PDB entry 5WOB | X-ray diffraction, 3.95 A resolution | chains A and a of the 8 polymer chains in the assembly

Chain A:
Name: Insulin-degrading enzyme
Source organism: Homo sapiens
Notes: EC 3.4.24.56
UniProtKB: P14735 (IDE_HUMAN); numbering as in UniProt (aligned over 42-1019)
Amino-acid sequence (990 residues; numbered 30 to 1019; the number before each row is that of its first residue):
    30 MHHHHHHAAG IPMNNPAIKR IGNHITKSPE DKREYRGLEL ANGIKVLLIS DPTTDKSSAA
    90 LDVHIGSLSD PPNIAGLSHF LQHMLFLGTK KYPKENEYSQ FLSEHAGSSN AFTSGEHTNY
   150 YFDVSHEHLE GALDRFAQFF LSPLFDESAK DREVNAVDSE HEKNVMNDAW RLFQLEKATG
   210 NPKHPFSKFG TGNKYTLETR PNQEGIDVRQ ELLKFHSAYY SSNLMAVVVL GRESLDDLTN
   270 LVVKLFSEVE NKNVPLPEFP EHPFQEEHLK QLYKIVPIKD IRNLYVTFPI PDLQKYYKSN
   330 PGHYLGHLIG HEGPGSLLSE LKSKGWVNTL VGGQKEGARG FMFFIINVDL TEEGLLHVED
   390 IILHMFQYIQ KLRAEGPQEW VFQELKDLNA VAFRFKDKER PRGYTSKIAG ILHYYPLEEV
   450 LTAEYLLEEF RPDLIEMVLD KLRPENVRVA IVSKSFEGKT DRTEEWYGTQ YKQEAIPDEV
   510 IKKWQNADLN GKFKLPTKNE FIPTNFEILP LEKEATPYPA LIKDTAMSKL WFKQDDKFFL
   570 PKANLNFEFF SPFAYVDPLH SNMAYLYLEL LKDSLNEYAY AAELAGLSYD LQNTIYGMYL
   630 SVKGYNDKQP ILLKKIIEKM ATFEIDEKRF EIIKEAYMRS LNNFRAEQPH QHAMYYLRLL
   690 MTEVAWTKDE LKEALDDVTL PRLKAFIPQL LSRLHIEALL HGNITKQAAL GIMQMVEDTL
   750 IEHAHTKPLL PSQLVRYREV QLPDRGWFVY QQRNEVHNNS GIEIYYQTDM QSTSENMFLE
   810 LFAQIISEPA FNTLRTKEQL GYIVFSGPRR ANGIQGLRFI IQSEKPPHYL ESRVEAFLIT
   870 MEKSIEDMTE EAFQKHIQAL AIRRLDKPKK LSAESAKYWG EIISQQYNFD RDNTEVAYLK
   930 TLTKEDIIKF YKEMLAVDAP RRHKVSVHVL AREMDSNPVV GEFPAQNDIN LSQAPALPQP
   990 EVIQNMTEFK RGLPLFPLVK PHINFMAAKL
Unresolved in the structure: 30-43, 171-173, 246, 934, 945, 961-981, 1012-1019
Construct notes: initiating methionine (30); expression tag (31-41); engineered mutation Leu110 (Cys in P14735), Gln111 (Glu in P14735), Ser171 (Cys in P14735), Ala178 (Cys in P14735), Val257 (Cys in P14735), Leu414 (Cys in P14735), Asn573 (Cys in P14735), Ser590 (Cys in P14735), Ser789 (Cys in P14735), Ala812 (Cys in P14735), Ala819 (Cys in P14735), Ser904 (Cys in P14735), Asn966 (Cys in P14735), Ala974 (Cys in P14735)
Bound ions: Zn2+ near His112 (its only coordinating residue here)
Swiss-Prot annotation at these positions:
  - motif: Glu853 to Tyr858 (SlyX motif)
  - binding site (Zn(2+)): His108, His112, Glu189
  - binding site (substrate): His336 to Gly342, Leu359 to Gln363
  - binding site (ATP): Arg429, Asp895 to Ser901
  - modified residue (N6-succinyllysine): Lys192, Lys697
  - mutagenesis: Ser132 (S132C: Increases catalytic rate towards INS and amyloid; when associated with C-817), Asn184 (N184C: Increases catalytic rate towards INS and amyloid; when associated with C-828), Pro286 (P286G: Reduced enzyme activity), Gly366 to Gly369 (Reduced enzyme activity), Asp426 (D426C: Increases catalytic rate towards INS and amyloid; when associated with C-899), Tyr496 (Y496A: Strongly reduced enzyme activity), Phe530 (F530A: Strongly increased enzyme activity), Arg767 (R767A: Decreases dimerization. No effect on degradation of ANP. Retains the ability to degrade an aberrant form of ANP, when in the presence of both ANP and the aberrant ANP), Glu817 (E817C: Increases catalytic rate towards INS and amyloid; when associated with C-132), Gln828 (Q828C: Increases catalytic rate towards INS and amyloid; when associated with C-184), Tyr831 (Y831F: No effect on catalytic activity), Lys899 (K899C: Increases catalytic rate towards INS and amyloid; when associated with C-426)
Reported in the primary citation:
  - mutagenesis - F530A: increased catalytic activity (citing earlier work)
  - mutagenesis - E111Q: abolished catalytic activity (citing earlier work)

Chain a:
Name: Insulin
Source organism: Homo sapiens
UniProtKB: P01308 (INS_HUMAN); residues 1-20 here correspond to UniProt positions 90-109 (UniProt number = residue number + 89)
Amino-acid sequence (20 residues; numbered 1 to 20; the number before each row is that of its first residue):
     1 GIVEQCCTSI CSLYQLENYC
Cystine bridges: Cys6-Cys11

Chain A / chain a interface:
Contacting residue pairs (44):
  Gln111(A) with Ser12(a)
  His112(A) with Tyr14(a)
  Ser138(A) with Gln15(a), hydrogen bond (backbone-side chain)
  Asn139(A) with Leu13(a); Tyr14(a), hydrogen bond (side chain-backbone); Gln15(a), hydrogen bond (side chain-backbone)
  Ala140(A) with Ser12(a); Leu13(a); Tyr14(a), hydrogen bond (backbone-backbone)
  Phe141(A) with Ser12(a)
  Thr142(A) with Ile10(a); Ser12(a)
  Ser143(A) with Ile10(a)
  Tyr150(A) with Leu13(a)
  Glu182(A) with Tyr14(a), hydrogen bond
  Ala198(A) with Ser9(a)
  Trp199(A) with Ser9(a)
  Phe202(A) with Ser9(a); Ile10(a), hydrophobic
  Gly331(A) with Ile2(a)
  His332(A) with Ile2(a)
  Gly335(A) with Gly1(a); Ile2(a)
  Gly339(A) with Gly1(a)
  Leu359(A) with Gly1(a)
  Gly361(A) with Gly1(a); Ile2(a)
  Gly362(A) with Ile2(a)
  Gln363(A) with Val3(a)
  Ile374(A) with Val3(a), hydrophobic
  Arg431(A) with Asn18(a)
  Lys436(A) with Gln5(a)
  Tyr609(A) with Gly1(a)
  Met683(A) with Cys20(a), hydrophobic
  Ser816(A) with Glu17(a), hydrogen bond
  Phe820(A) with Gln15(a); Glu17(a)
  Arg824(A) with Tyr14(a), hydrogen bond (side chain-backbone); Gln15(a)
  Tyr831(A) with Leu13(a), hydrogen bond (side chain-backbone); Tyr14(a), hydrogen bond (side chain-backbone); Leu16(a)
  Phe834(A) with Glu17(a)
  Arg847(A) with Cys20(a)
Other interface residues (no listed pair), chain A (40 interface residues in all): His108, Phe115, Ser137, Glu189, Glu341, Val360, Lys364, Ile832
Other interface residues (no listed pair), chain a (15 interface residues in all): Thr8

Overview:
40 residues of chain A face 15 of chain a across their interface; the contacts include 9 hydrogen bonds. Polar
contacts include Ser138(A)-Gln15(a), Asn139(A)-Tyr14(a) and Asn139(A)-Gln15(a). The paper reports that F530A
of chain A increases catalytic activity; E111Q of chain A abolishes catalytic activity.
Here chain A is Insulin-degrading enzyme and chain a is Insulin, both from Homo sapiens. Entry 5WOB (Crystal
Structure Analysis of Fab1-Bound Human Insulin Degrading Enzyme (IDE) in Complex with Insulin) was determined
by X-ray diffraction (same publication as 6B3Q, 6B70, 6B7Z, 6BF7, 6BF9 and 6BFC).
